PDB entry 5LMM | X-ray diffraction, 1.20 A resolution | chains S and M of the 4 polymer chains in the assembly

== Chain S ==
Name: Hydrogenase-1 small chain
Organism: Escherichia coli O6:H1 (strain CFT073 / ATCC 700928 / UPEC)
Notes: EC 1.12.99.6
UniProt: P69740 (MBHS_ECOL6); residues 1-327 here correspond to UniProt positions 46-372 (UniProt number = residue number + 45)
Chain sequence (335 residues; each row starts with the number of its first residue):
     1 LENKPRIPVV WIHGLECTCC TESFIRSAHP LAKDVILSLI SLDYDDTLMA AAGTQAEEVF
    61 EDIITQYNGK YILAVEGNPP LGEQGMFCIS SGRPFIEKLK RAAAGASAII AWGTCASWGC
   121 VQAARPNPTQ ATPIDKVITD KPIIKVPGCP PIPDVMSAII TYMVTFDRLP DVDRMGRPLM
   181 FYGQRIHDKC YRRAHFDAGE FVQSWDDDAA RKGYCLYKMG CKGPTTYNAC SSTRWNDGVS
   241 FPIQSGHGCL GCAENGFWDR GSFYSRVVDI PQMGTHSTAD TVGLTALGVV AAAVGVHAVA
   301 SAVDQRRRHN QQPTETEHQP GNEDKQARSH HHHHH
Not modelled in the structure: 1-3, 268-335
Sequence notes: expression tag (328-335)
Bound ions: fe4-s3 cluster Fe: Cys-17, Cys-19, Cys-20, Glu-76, Cys-115, Cys-120, Cys-149; 4Fe-4S cluster Fe: His-187, Cys-190, Cys-215, Cys-221; 3Fe-4S cluster Fe: Cys-230, Cys-249, Cys-252
Residues lining bound ligands:
  - 3Fe-4S cluster (F3S): Ile-186, Thr-226, Asn-228, Cys-230, Trp-235, Phe-241, Pro-242, Cys-249, Leu-250, Gly-251, Cys-252, Ala-253
  - fe4-s3 cluster (SF3): Glu-16, Cys-17, Thr-18, Cys-19, Cys-20, Thr-21, Glu-76, Gly-113, Thr-114, Cys-115, Cys-120, Gly-148, Cys-149, Pro-150
  - 4Fe-4S cluster (SF4): Ile-186, His-187, Cys-190, Arg-192, Arg-193, Phe-196, Cys-215, Leu-216, Tyr-217, Cys-221, Gly-223, Pro-224, Ile-243
Curated features (UniProtKB/Swiss-Prot):
  - binding site ([4Fe-4S] cluster): Cys-17, Cys-20, Cys-115, Cys-149, His-187, Cys-190, Cys-215, Cys-221
  - binding site ([3Fe-4S] cluster): Cys-230, Cys-249, Cys-252

== Chain M ==
Name: Hydrogenase-1 large chain
Organism: Escherichia coli (strain K12)
Notes: EC 1.12.99.6
UniProt: P0ACD8 (MBHL_ECOLI); numbering as in UniProt (aligned over 1-582)
Chain sequence (582 residues; row label = number of the first residue in the row):
     1 MSTQYETQGY TINNAGRRLV VDPITRIQGH MRCEVNINDQ NVITNAVSCG TMFRGLEIIL
    61 QGRDPRDAWA FVERICGVCT GVHALASVYA IEDAIGIKVP DNANIIRNIM LATLWCHDHL
   121 VHFYQLAGMD WIDVLDALKA DPRKTSELAQ SLSSWPKSSP GYFFDVQNRL KKFVEGGQLG
   181 IFRNGYWGHP QYKLPPEANL MGFAHYLEAL DFQREIVKIH AVFGGKNPHP NWIVGGMPCA
   241 INIDESGAVG AVNMERLNLV QSIITRTADF INNVMIPDAL AIGQFNKPWS EIGTGLSDKC
   301 VLSYGAFPDI ANDFGEKSLL MPGGAVINGD FNNVLPVDLV DPQQVQEFVD HAWYRYPNDQ
   361 VGRHPFDGIT DPWYNPGDVK GSDTNIQQLN EQERYSWIKA PRWRGNAMEV GPLARTLIAY
   421 HKGDAATVES VDRMMSALNL PLSGIQSTLG RILCRAHEAQ WAAGKLQYFF DKLMTNLKNG
   481 NLATASTEKW EPATWPTECR GVGFTEAPRG ALGHWAAIRD GKIDLYQCVV PTTWNASPRD
   541 PKGQIGAYEA ALMNTKMAIP EQPLEILRTL HSFDPCLACS TH
Not modelled in the structure: 1
Sequence notes: conflict Gln-28 (Glu in P0ACD8)
Modified residues: Cys-79 (S-hydroxycysteine; CSO)
Bound ions: Mg2+: Glu-57, Cys-528; Ni2+: Cys-76, Cys-79, Cys-576, Cys-579; carbonmonoxide-(dicyano) iron Fe: Cys-79, Cys-579
Residues lining bound ligands: carbonmonoxide-(dicyano) iron (FCO): Cys-79, Val-82, His-83, Ala-507, Pro-508, Arg-509, Leu-512, Val-530, Pro-531, Thr-532, Cys-576, Cys-579
Curated features (UniProtKB/Swiss-Prot):
  - binding site (Ni(2+)): Cys-76, Cys-79, Cys-576, Cys-579

== How chain S and chain M interact ==
Contacting residue pairs - 33 pairs, chain S then chain M:
  His-29(S) with Glu-255(M), salt bridge; Asn-258(M); Leu-259(M); Ser-262(M)
  Pro-30(S) with Asn-258(M)
  Asp-154(S) with Glu-255(M)
  Ala-158(S) with Met-254(M); Glu-255(M); Asn-258(M)
  Thr-161(S) with Met-254(M); Asn-258(M), hydrogen bond
  Tyr-162(S) with Ile-243(M), hydrophobic; Asp-244(M), hydrogen bond; Met-254(M)
  Thr-165(S) with Met-254(M); Lys-478(M)
  Phe-166(S) with Met-254(M), hydrophobic; Leu-477(M); Lys-478(M)
  Pro-170(S) with Asp-244(M)
  Asp-171(S) with Asp-244(M), hydrogen bond (backbone-side chain)
  Leu-179(S) with Glu-245(M); Ser-246(M)
  Met-180(S) with Ile-243(M); Asp-244(M); Glu-245(M); Ala-248(M); Val-249(M)
  Gly-183(S) with Ser-246(M), hydrogen bond (backbone-side chain)
  Gln-184(S) with Gly-247(M); Val-249(M)
  Ala-229(S) with Val-249(M), hydrophobic
  Ser-232(S) with Val-249(M)
Also at the interface, not in a pair above, chain S (22 interface residues in all): Ala-28, Ser-157, Arg-168, Phe-181, Lys-189, Thr-233
Also at the interface, not in a pair above, chain M (17 interface residues in all): Gly-250, Asn-253, Met-474

== In short ==
22 residues of chain S and 17 residues of chain M are in contact, with 4 hydrogen bonds and 1 salt bridge.
Polar pairs include His-29(S)/Glu-255(M), Thr-161(S)/Asn-258(M) and Tyr-162(S)/Asp-244(M). Ligands of chain S:
4Fe-4S cluster, 3Fe-4S cluster and fe4-s3 cluster.
Here chain S is Hydrogenase-1 small chain (Escherichia coli O6:H1 (strain CFT073 / ATCC 700928 / UPEC)) and
chain M is Hydrogenase-1 large chain (Escherichia coli (strain K12)). Entry 5LMM (Structure of E coli
Hydrogenase Hyd-1 mutant E28Q) was determined by X-ray diffraction.
